PDB entry 7OBG | X-ray diffraction, 1.80 A resolution | chains A and B

== Chain A ==
Molecule: 14-3-3 protein sigma
Organism: Homo sapiens
UniProt: P31947 (1433S_HUMAN); residue numbers follow UniProt; this construct covers 1-248
Amino-acid sequence (253 residues; numbered -4 to 248; the number before each row is that of its first residue; numbers below 1 keep their minus sign (Gly-4 is residue -4)):
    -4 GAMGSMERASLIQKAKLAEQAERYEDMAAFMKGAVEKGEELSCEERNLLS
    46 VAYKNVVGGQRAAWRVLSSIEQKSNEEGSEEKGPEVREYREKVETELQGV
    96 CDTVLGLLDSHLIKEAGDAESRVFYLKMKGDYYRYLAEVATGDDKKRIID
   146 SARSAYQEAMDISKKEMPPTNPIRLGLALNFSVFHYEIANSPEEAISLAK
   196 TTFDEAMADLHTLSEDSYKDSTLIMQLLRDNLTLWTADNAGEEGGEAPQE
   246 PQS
Unresolved in the structure: 232-248
Differences from the reference sequence: expression tag (-4 to 0)
Modified residues: Cys38 (S-hydroxycysteine; CSO)
Bound ions: Mg2+ site 1 near Glu2 (its only coordinating residue here); Mg2+ site 2: Glu35, Glu110, Glu188; Mg2+ site 3: Glu75, Glu161
UniProt features mapped onto this chain:
  - site (Interaction with phosphoserine on interacting protein): Arg56, Arg129
  - modified residue (Phosphoserine): Ser5, Ser74, Ser248

== Chain B ==
Molecule: NPM1 phosphopeptide
UniProt: P06748 (NPM_HUMAN); numbering as in UniProt (aligned over 284-294)
Amino-acid sequence (11 residues; numbered 284 to 294; the number before each row is that of its first residue):
   284 IQDLWQWRKSL
Unresolved in the structure: 284-287
Modified residues: Ser293 (phosphoserine; SEP)
UniProt features mapped onto this chain:
  - modified residue: Lys292 (N6-acetyllysine)
  - mutagenesis: Trp288 (W288A: Complete destabilization of the structure; when associated with A-290), Trp290 (W290A: Partial destabilization of the structure. Complete destabilization of the structure; when associated with A-288)

== Chain A / chain B interface ==
Pairs across the interface (25):
  Lys49(A) - Leu294(B)
  Arg56(A) - Arg291(B)
  Arg56(A) - Ser293(B)
  Arg60(A) - Trp290(B)
  Lys122(A) - Leu294(B)  hydrogen bond (side chain-backbone)
  Arg129(A) - Arg291(B)
  Arg129(A) - Ser293(B)
  Tyr130(A) - Ser293(B)
  Leu174(A) - Lys292(B)
  Leu174(A) - Ser293(B)
  Leu174(A) - Leu294(B)  hydrophobic
  Asn175(A) - Ser293(B)
  Asn175(A) - Leu294(B)  hydrogen bond (side chain-backbone)
  Val178(A) - Arg291(B)
  Val178(A) - Lys292(B)
  Glu182(A) - Arg291(B)  salt bridge
  Ile219(A) - Leu294(B)  hydrophobic
  Leu222(A) - Lys292(B)
  Leu222(A) - Leu294(B)  hydrophobic
  Asp225(A) - Gln289(B)
  Asp225(A) - Lys292(B)  salt bridge
  Asn226(A) - Arg291(B)
  Asn226(A) - Lys292(B)  hydrogen bond (side chain-backbone)
  Leu229(A) - Gln289(B)
  Leu229(A) - Arg291(B)
Interface residues without a listed pair, chain A (19 interface residues in all): Asp126, Glu133, Gly171, Trp230
Interface residues without a listed pair, chain B (7 interface residues in all): Trp288

== In short ==
The interface between chain A and chain B involves 19 residues on one side and 7 on the other; the contacts
include 3 hydrogen bonds and 2 salt bridges. Polar contacts include Glu182(A)-Arg291(B), Asp225(A)-Lys292(B)
and Lys122(A)-Leu294(B).
Here chain A is 14-3-3 protein sigma (Homo sapiens) and chain B is NPM1 phosphopeptide. Entry 7OBG (Crystal
structure of 14-3-3 sigma in complex with NPM1 phosphopeptide) was determined by X-ray diffraction, deposited
together with 7OB5, 7OBC, 7OBD, 7OBH, 7OBK, 7OBL and 4 further entries.
